7SCY - chains J and F of the 11 polymer chains in the assembly; structure by electron microscopy, 4.10 A resolution (low resolution: residue-level contacts below are approximate; hydrogen-bond / salt-bridge calls are withheld).

Chain J:
Molecule: 147-nt DNA strand
Sequence (147 nucleotides; row label = number of the first residue in the row; numbers below 1 keep their minus sign (DA-73 is residue -73)):
   -73 ATCGAGAATC CCGGTGCCGA GGCCGCTCAA TTGGTCGTAG ACAGCTCTAG CACCGCTTAA
   -13 ACGCACGTAC GCGCTGTCCC CCGCGTTTTA ACCGCCAAGG GGATTACTCC CTAGTCTCCA
    47 GGCACGTGTC AGATATATAC ATCCGAT

Chain F:
Name: Histone H4
Organism: Homo sapiens
UniProtKB: P62805 (H4_HUMAN); residues 0-102 here correspond to UniProt positions 1-103 (UniProt number = residue number + 1)
Chain sequence (106 residues; row label = number of the first residue in the row; numbers below 1 keep their minus sign (Gly-3 is residue -3)):
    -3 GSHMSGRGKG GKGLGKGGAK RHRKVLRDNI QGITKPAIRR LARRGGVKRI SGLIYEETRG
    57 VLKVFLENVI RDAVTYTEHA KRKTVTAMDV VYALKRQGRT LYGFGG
Disordered / not traced: -3 to 15
Sequence notes: expression tag (-3 to -1)
UniProt features mapped onto this chain:
  - DNA-binding region: Lys16 to Lys20
  - modified residue: Ser1 (N-acetylserine), Arg3 (Asymmetric dimethylarginine), Lys5 (N6-(2-hydroxyisobutyryl)lysine), Lys8 (N6-(2-hydroxyisobutyryl)lysine), Lys12 (N6-(2-hydroxyisobutyryl)lysine), Lys16 (N6-(2-hydroxyisobutyryl)lysine), Lys20 (N6,N6,N6-trimethyllysine), Lys31 (N6-(2-hydroxyisobutyryl)lysine), Lys44 (N6-(2-hydroxyisobutyryl)lysine), Ser47 (Phosphoserine), Tyr51 (Phosphotyrosine), Lys59 (N6-(2-hydroxyisobutyryl)lysine), Lys77 (N6-(2-hydroxyisobutyryl)lysine), Lys79 (N6-(2-hydroxyisobutyryl)lysine), Thr80 (Phosphothreonine), Tyr88 (Phosphotyrosine), Lys91 (N6-(2-hydroxyisobutyryl)lysine)
  - cross-link (Glycyl lysine isopeptide (Lys-Gly)): Lys12 (interchain with G-Cter in SUMO2), Lys20 (interchain with G-Cter in SUMO2), Lys31 (interchain with G-Cter in SUMO2), Lys59 (interchain with G-Cter in SUMO2), Lys79 (interchain with G-Cter in SUMO2), Lys91 (interchain with G-Cter in SUMO2)

How chain J and chain F interact:
Contacting residue pairs (13; chain J residue first):
  DC7(J) - Arg45(F)
  DC7(J) - Ile46(F)
  DC7(J) - Ser47(F)
  DC7(J) - Gly48(F)
  DC8(J) - Lys44(F)
  DC8(J) - Arg45(F)
  DC8(J) - Ile46(F)
  DG26(J) - Lys16(F)
  DG27(J) - Lys79(F)
  DG28(J) - Arg78(F)
  DG28(J) - Lys79(F)
  DG28(J) - Thr80(F)
  DA29(J) - Arg78(F)
Also at the interface, not in a pair above, chain J (9 interface residues in all): DC6, DG9, DG25
Also at the interface, not in a pair above, chain F (11 interface residues in all): Arg39, Lys77

In short:
The interface between chain J and chain F involves 9 residues on one side and 11 on the other. From UniProt: a
DNA-binding region on chain F.
Chain J is a 147-nt DNA strand and chain F is Histone H4 (Homo sapiens); the structure, Nuc147 bound to single
BRCT, was determined by electron microscopy, deposited together with 7SCZ.
